1IA6 - chain A; structure by X-ray diffraction, 1.80 A resolution.

[Chain A]
Molecule: Cellulase CEL9M
Source organism: Clostridium cellulolyticum
Notes: EC 3.2.1.4; fragment: catalytic module
UniProtKB: Q9EYQ2 (Q9EYQ2_CLOCE); residues 1-441 here correspond to UniProt positions 31-471 (UniProt number = residue number + 30)
Amino-acid sequence (441 residues; numbered 1 to 441; the number before each row is that of its first residue):
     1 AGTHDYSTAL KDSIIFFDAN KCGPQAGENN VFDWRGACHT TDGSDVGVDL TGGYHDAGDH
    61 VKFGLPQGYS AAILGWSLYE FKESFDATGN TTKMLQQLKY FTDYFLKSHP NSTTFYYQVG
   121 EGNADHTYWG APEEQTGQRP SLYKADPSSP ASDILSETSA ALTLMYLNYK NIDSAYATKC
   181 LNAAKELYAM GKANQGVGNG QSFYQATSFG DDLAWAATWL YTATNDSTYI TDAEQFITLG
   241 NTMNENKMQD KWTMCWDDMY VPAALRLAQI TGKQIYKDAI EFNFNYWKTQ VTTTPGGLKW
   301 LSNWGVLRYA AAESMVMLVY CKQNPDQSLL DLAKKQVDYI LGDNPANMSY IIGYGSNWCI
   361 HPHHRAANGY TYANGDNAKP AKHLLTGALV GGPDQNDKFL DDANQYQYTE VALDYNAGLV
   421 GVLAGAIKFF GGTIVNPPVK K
Not modelled in the structure: 240-245, 374-375, 432-441
Metal / ion sites: Ni2+: A1, H4, D343; Zn2+: C22, C38, H39, H55; Ca2+: S208, D211, D212, D257

[Summary]
A1, H4 and D343 coordinate Ni2+. C22, C38, H39 and H55 coordinate Zn2+.
Chain A is Cellulase CEL9M (Clostridium cellulolyticum); the structure, Crystal structure of the cellulase
CEL9M of C. cellulolyticum, was determined by X-ray diffraction (same publication as 1IA7).
